Entry 6DC9 (X-ray diffraction, 3.00 A resolution); this record covers chains H and P of the 3 polymer chains in the assembly.

Chain H:
Protein: Fab heavy chain
From: Homo sapiens
Notes: antibody fragment or engineered binder
Chain sequence (219 residues; row label = number of the first residue in the row; a row labelled like 82A-82C holds insertion residues (82A, then the next letters in order)):
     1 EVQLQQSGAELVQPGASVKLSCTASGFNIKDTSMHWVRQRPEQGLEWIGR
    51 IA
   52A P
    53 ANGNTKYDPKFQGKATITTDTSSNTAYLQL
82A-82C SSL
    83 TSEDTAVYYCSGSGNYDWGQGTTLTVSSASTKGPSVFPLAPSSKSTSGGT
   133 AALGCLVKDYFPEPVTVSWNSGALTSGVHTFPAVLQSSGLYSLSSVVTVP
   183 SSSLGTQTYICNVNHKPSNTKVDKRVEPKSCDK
Unresolved in the structure: 1, 214-215
Disulfide bonds: Cys22-Cys92, Cys137-Cys193

Chain P:
Protein: Microtubule-associated protein tau
UniProtKB: P10636 (TAU_HUMAN); residues 379-408 here correspond to UniProt positions 696-725 (UniProt number = residue number + 317)
Chain sequence (30 residues; numbered 379 to 408; the number before each row is that of its first residue):
   379 RENAKAKTDHGAEIVYKSPVVSGDTSPRHL
Unresolved in the structure: 379-402
Modified positions: Ser396 (phosphoserine; SEP); Ser404 (phosphoserine; SEP)
Swiss-Prot annotation at these positions:
  - site (Not glycated): Lys383, Lys385, Lys395
  - modified residue: Lys385 (N6-acetyllysine), Tyr394 (Phosphotyrosine), Ser396 (Phosphoserine), Ser400 (Phosphoserine), Thr403 (Phosphothreonine), Ser404 (Phosphoserine)
  - glycosylation: Ser400 (O-linked (GlcNAc) serine)
  - cross-link: Lys385 (Glycyl lysine isopeptide (Lys-Gly) (interchain with G-Cter in ubiquitin))
Reported in the primary citation:
  - post-translational modification sites: Ser404
  - binding site for phosphate ion: Pro405, Arg406, His407

Chain H / chain P interface:
Pairs across the interface - 13 pairs, chain H then chain P:
  Ser33(H) with Ser404(P)
  His35(H) with Leu408(P)
  Arg50(H) with Ser404(P)
  Pro52A(H) with Ser404(P)
  Ser93(H) with Leu408(P)
  Gly94(H) with Leu408(P)
  Ser95(H) with Pro405(P); His407(P)
  Gly96(H) with Pro405(P); His407(P), hydrogen bond (backbone-backbone); Leu408(P)
  Asn97(H) with His407(P), hydrogen bond
  Trp100(H) with Leu408(P), hydrogen bond (side chain-backbone)
Interface residues without a listed pair, chain H (13 interface residues in all): Val37, Ala52, Tyr98

Summary:
13 residues of chain H face 4 of chain P across their interface, with 3 hydrogen bonds. Polar pairs include
Asn97(H)-His407(P), Trp100(H)-Leu408(P) and Gly96(H)-His407(P). The paper reports a binding site for phosphate
ion at Pro405(P), Arg406(P) and His407(P); a modification site at Ser404(P).
Here chain H is Fab heavy chain (Homo sapiens) and chain P is Microtubule-associated protein tau. Entry 6DC9
(Fab/epitope complex of human chimeric monoclonal antibody h4E6 targeting a phosphorylated tau epitope) was
determined by X-ray diffraction together with 6DC7, 6DC8 and 6DCA from the same study.
